PDB entry 7BKG | X-ray diffraction, 2.33 A resolution | chain A

Chain A:
Molecule: Nicotinamide N-methyltransferase
Organism: Homo sapiens
Notes: EC 2.1.1.1
Reference sequence: P40261 (NNMT_HUMAN); residue numbers follow UniProt; this construct covers 1-264
Sequence (283 residues; each row starts with the number of its first residue; numbers below 1 keep their minus sign (Met-18 is residue -18)):
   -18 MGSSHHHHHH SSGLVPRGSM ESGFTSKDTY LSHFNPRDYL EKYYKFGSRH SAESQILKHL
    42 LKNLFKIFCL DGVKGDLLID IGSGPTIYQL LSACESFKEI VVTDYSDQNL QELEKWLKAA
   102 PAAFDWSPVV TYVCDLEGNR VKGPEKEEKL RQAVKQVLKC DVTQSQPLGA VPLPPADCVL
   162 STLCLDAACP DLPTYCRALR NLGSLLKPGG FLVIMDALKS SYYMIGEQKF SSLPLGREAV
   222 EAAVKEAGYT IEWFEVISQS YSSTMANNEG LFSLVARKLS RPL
Unresolved in the structure: -18 to -10, 263-264
Construct notes: initiating methionine (-18); expression tag (-17 to 0); engineered mutation Ala100 (Lys in P40261), Ala101 (Glu in P40261), Ala103 (Glu in P40261)
Curated features (UniProtKB/Swiss-Prot):
  - binding site (S-adenosyl-L-methionine): Tyr20, Tyr25, Gly63, Tyr69, Asp85, Asn90, Asp142, Val143, Thr163
  - binding site (nicotinamide): Asp197, Ser213
  - modified residue: Arg18 (Citrulline), Lys39 (N6-acetyllysine), Arg132 (Citrulline), Arg181 (Citrulline)
  - mutagenesis: Arg18 (R18K: Has no effect on N-methyltransferase activity), Tyr20 (Y20A: Loss of N-methyltransferase activity; Y20F: Decreases N-methyltransferase activity), Arg132 (R132K: Loss of N-methyltransferase activity like its citrullinated counterpart), Arg181 (R181K: Has no effect on N-methyltransferase activity), Asp197 (D197A: Loss of N-methyltransferase activity), Ser201 (S201A: Has no effect on N-methyltransferase activity), Ser213 (S213A: Has no effect on N-methyltransferase activity)
Ligand contacts:
  - S-adenosylhomocysteine (SAH): Lys8, Tyr11, Phe15, Tyr20, Tyr25, Gly63, Ser64, Gly65, Thr67, Tyr69, Gln70, Asp85, Tyr86, Ser87, Asn90, Cys141, Asp142, Val143, Thr144, Thr163, Leu164, Cys165, Ala168, Ala169, Tyr204
  - U0Z (5,6-dihydro-2-imino-2H,4H-thiazolo(5,4,3-IJ)quinoline): Tyr20, Tyr24, Leu164, Asp167, Ala168, Asp197, Ala198, Ser201, Tyr203, Tyr204, Ser213, Tyr242, Ala247
Reported in the primary citation:
  - binding site for U0Z: Tyr20, Tyr24, Leu164, Ala168, Asp197, Ala198, Ser201, Tyr204, Ser213, Tyr242, Ala247

Summary:
Ligands of chain A: S-adenosylhomocysteine and compound U0Z. Curated annotation (UniProt) lists 9
S-adenosyl-L-methionine-binding residues, nicotinamide-binding residues Asp197 and Ser213 and 7 mutagenesis
sites. The paper reports a binding site for U0Z at Tyr20, Tyr24 and Leu164 among others.
Chain A is Nicotinamide N-methyltransferase (Homo sapiens); the structure, Co-crystal structure of Human
Nicotinamide N-methyltransferase (NNMT) with the tricyclic inhibitor (2), was determined by X-ray diffraction,
deposited together with 7BLE, 7NBJ, 7NBM and 7NBQ.
